Entry 4J6G (X-ray diffraction, 2.40 A resolution); this record covers chains A and C.

Chain A:
Name: Tumor necrosis factor ligand superfamily member 14
Source organism: Homo sapiens
UniProtKB: O43557 (TNF14_HUMAN); residue numbers follow UniProt; this construct covers 83-240
Amino-acid sequence (165 residues; each row starts with the number of its first residue):
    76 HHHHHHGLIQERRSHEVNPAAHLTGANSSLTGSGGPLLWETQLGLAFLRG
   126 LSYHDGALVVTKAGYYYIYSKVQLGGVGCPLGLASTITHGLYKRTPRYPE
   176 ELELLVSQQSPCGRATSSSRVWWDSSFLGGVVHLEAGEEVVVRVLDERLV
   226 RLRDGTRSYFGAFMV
Disordered / not traced: 76-91, 155-158, 189-194
Construct notes: expression tag (76-82); engineered mutation E214 (Lys in O43557)
Disulfides: C154-C187
From the paper describing this entry:
  - conformationally variable residues (loop rearrangement): G100 to N102, T170 to E178, R226 to T231
  - mutagenesis - Y173F, R228E: decreased binding to HVEM (citing earlier work)
  - mutagenesis - Y173F: decreased binding to LTbetaR (citing earlier work)
  - mutagenesis - R228E: unchanged binding to LTbetaR (citing earlier work)
  - mutagenesis - R195S/V196N/W198F, R226D/L227Y/R228T/D229K/G230E/T231D: decreased binding to Tumor necrosis factor receptor superfamily member 6B (chain C)
  - post-translational modification sites: N102 (proposed by the authors, not directly observed)

Chain C:
Name: Tumor necrosis factor receptor superfamily member 6B
Source organism: Homo sapiens
UniProtKB: O95407 (TNF6B_HUMAN); residues 30-195 here = UniProt positions 30-195
Amino-acid sequence (174 residues; numbered 30 to 203; the number before each row is that of its first residue):
    30 VAETPTYPWRDAETGERLVCAQCPPGTFVQRPCRRDSPTTCGPCPPRHYT
    80 QFWNYLERCRYCNVLCGEREEEARACHATHNRACRCRTGFFAHAGFCLEH
   130 ASCPPGAGVIAPGTPSQNTQCQPCPPGTFSASSSSSEQCQPHRNCTALGL
   180 ALNVPGSSSHDTLCTSTGHHHHHH
Disordered / not traced: 30-32, 196-203
Construct notes: expression tag (196-203)
Curated features (UniProtKB/Swiss-Prot):
  - glycosylation: N173 (N-linked (GlcNAc...) asparagine)
Disulfides: C49-C62, C52-C70, C73-C88, C91-C105, C95-C113, C115-C126, C132-C150, C153-C168, C174-C193
Covalently attached groups: glycan linked to N173
Ion coordination: Mg2+: C132, P133, A136, S159, S161
From the paper describing this entry:
  - post-translational modification sites: N173

How chain A and chain C interact:
Residue-residue contacts (19; chain A residue first):
  P171(A) - Y84(C)
  R172(A) - N83(C)
  R172(A) - Y84(C)  hydrogen bond (side chain-backbone)
  R172(A) - L85(C)
  R172(A) - E86(C)  salt bridge
  Y173(A) - Y78(C)
  Y173(A) - T79(C)
  Y173(A) - Q80(C)  hydrogen bond (side chain-backbone)
  Y173(A) - F81(C)
  Y173(A) - N83(C)
  Y173(A) - L85(C)  hydrophobic
  Y173(A) - R89(C)
  P174(A) - F81(C)  hydrophobic
  P174(A) - W82(C)
  E175(A) - F81(C)
  E175(A) - R89(C)  hydrogen bond (backbone-side chain)
  E176(A) - R89(C)  hydrogen bond (backbone-side chain)
  L177(A) - R89(C)
  E178(A) - N92(C)  hydrogen bond
Interface features reported in the paper:
  - specific contacts: R172(A)-Y84(C) (hydrogen bond), Y173(A)-Q80(C) (hydrogen bond), E175(A)-R89(C) (hydrogen bond)
  - interface residues, chain A: T170(A), R172(A), Y173(A), E175(A), E176(A), E178(A)
  - interface residues, chain C: Y78(C), Q80(C), Y84(C), R89(C)

Overview:
8 residues of chain A face 11 of chain C across their interface; the contacts include 5 hydrogen bonds and 1
salt bridge. Among the polar pairs are R172(A)-E86(C), R172(A)-Y84(C) and Y173(A)-Q80(C). The paper describes
hydrogen bonds between R172(A) and Y84(C), Y173(A) and Q80(C) and E175(A) and R89(C). From the paper: Y173F
and R228E of chain A reduce binding to HVEM; interface residues T170(A), R172(A) and Y78(C) among others; 4
substitutions were tested in all.
Here chain A is Tumor necrosis factor ligand superfamily member 14 and chain C is Tumor necrosis factor
receptor superfamily member 6B, both from Homo sapiens. Entry 4J6G (CRYSTAL STRUCTURE OF LIGHT AND DcR3
COMPLEX) was determined by X-ray diffraction together with 4KG8, 4KGG and 4EN0 from the same study.
